Entry 6C6S (electron microscopy, 3.70 A resolution); this record covers chains G and I of the 9 polymer chains in the assembly.

# Chain G
Name: DNA-directed RNA polymerase subunit alpha
Source organism: Escherichia coli (strain K12)
Notes: EC 2.7.7.6
UniProtKB: P0A7Z4 (RPOA_ECOLI); residue numbers follow UniProt; this construct covers 1-234
Sequence (239 residues; numbered 1 to 239; the number before each row is that of its first residue):
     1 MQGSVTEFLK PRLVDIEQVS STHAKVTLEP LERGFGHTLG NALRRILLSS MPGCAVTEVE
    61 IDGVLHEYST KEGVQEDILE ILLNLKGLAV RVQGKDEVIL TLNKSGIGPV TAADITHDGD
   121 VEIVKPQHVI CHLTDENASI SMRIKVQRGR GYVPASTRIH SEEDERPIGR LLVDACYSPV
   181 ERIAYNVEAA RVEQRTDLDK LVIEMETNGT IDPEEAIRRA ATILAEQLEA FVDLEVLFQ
Unresolved in the structure: 1-6, 160-166, 235-239
Construct notes: expression tag (235-239)
UniProt features mapped onto this chain:
  - region: Glu162 to Glu165 (Required for interaction with Crp at class II promoters)

# Chain I
Name: DNA-directed RNA polymerase subunit beta
Source organism: Escherichia coli (strain K12)
Notes: EC 2.7.7.6
UniProtKB: P0A8V2 (RPOB_ECOLI); numbering as in UniProt (aligned over 1-1342)
Sequence (1342 residues; each row starts with the number of its first residue):
     1 MVYSYTEKKR IRKDFGKRPQ VLDVPYLLSI QLDSFQKFIE QDPEGQYGLE AAFRSVFPIQ
    61 SYSGNSELQY VSYRLGEPVF DVQECQIRGV TYSAPLRVKL RLVIYEREAP EGTVKDIKEQ
   121 EVYMGEIPLM TDNGTFVING TERVIVSQLH RSPGVFFDSD KGKTHSSGKV LYNARIIPYR
   181 GSWLDFEFDP KDNLFVRIDR RRKLPATIIL RALNYTTEQI LDLFFEKVIF EIRDNKLQME
   241 LVPERLRGET ASFDIEANGK VYVEKGRRIT ARHIRQLEKD DVKLIEVPVE YIAGKVVAKD
   301 YIDESTGELI CAANMELSLD LLAKLSQSGH KRIETLFTND LDHGPYISET LRVDPTNDRL
   361 SALVEIYRMM RPGEPPTREA AESLFENLFF SEDRYDLSAV GRMKFNRSLL REEIEGSGIL
   421 SKDDIIDVMK KLIDIRNGKG EVDDIDHLGN RRIRSVGEMA ENQFRVGLVR VERAVKERLS
   481 LGDLDTLMPQ DMINAKPISA AVKEFFGSSQ LSQFMDQNNP LSEITHKRRI SALGPGGLTR
   541 ERAGFEVRDV HPTHYGRVCP IETPEGPNIG LINSLSVYAQ TNEYGFLETP YRKVTDGVVT
   601 DEIHYLSAIE EGNYVIAQAN SNLDEEGHFV EDLVTCRSKG ESSLFSRDQV DYMDVSTQQV
   661 VSVGASLIPF LEHDDANRAL MGANMQRQAV PTLRADKPLV GTGMERAVAV DSGVTAVAKR
   721 GGVVQYVDAS RIVIKVNEDE MYPGEAGIDI YNLTKYTRSN QNTCINQMPC VSLGEPVERG
   781 DVLADGPSTD LGELALGQNM RVAFMPWNGY NFEDSILVSE RVVQEDRFTT IHIQELACVS
   841 RDTKLGPEEI TADIPNVGEA ALSKLDESGI VYIGAEVTGG DILVGKVTPK GETQLTPEEK
   901 LLRAIFGEKA SDVKDSSLRV PNGVSGTVID VQVFTRDGVE KDKRALEIEE MQLKQAKKDL
   961 SEELQILEAG LFSRIRAVLV AGGVEAEKLD KLPRDRWLEL GLTDEEKQNQ LEQLAEQYDE
  1021 LKHEFEKKLE AKRRKITQGD DLAPGVLKIV KVYLAVKRRI QPGDKMAGRH GNKGVISKIN
  1081 PIEDMPYDEN GTPVDIVLNP LGVPSRMNIG QILETHLGMA AKGIGDKINA MLKQQQEVAK
  1141 LREFIQRAYD LGADVRQKVD LSTFSDEEVM RLAENLRKGM PIATPVFDGA KEAEIKELLK
  1201 LGDLPTSGQI RLYDGRTGEQ FERPVTVGYM YMLKLNHLVD DKMHARSTGS YSLVTQQPLG
  1261 GKAQFGGQRF GEMEVWALEA YGAAYTLQEM LTVKSDDVNG RTKMYKNIVD GNHQMEPGMP
  1321 ESFNVLLKEI RSLGINIELE DE
Unresolved in the structure: 1
UniProt features mapped onto this chain:
  - modified residue (N6-acetyllysine): Lys1022, Lys1200

# How chain G and chain I interact
Residue-residue contacts (73):
  Asn41(G) with Gly1215(I); Arg1216(I), hydrogen bond (side chain-backbone); Thr1217(I); Gly1218(I)
  Arg44(G) with Glu1083(I), hydrogen bond (side chain-backbone); Tyr1087(I); Gly1091(I); Pro1093(I)
  Arg45(G) with Glu1083(I); Asp1084(I), salt bridge; Gly1215(I), hydrogen bond (side chain-backbone); Arg1216(I)
  Leu48(G) with Glu1083(I)
  Ser49(G) with Glu1083(I)
  Leu65(G) with Ile873(I)
  His66(G) with Ile873(I); Gly874(I); Thr927(I); Ile929(I)
  Glu67(G) with Lys1057(I), salt bridge
  Tyr68(G) with Tyr756(I); Thr927(I); Ile929(I), hydrophobic; Ala1055(I); Lys1057(I)
  Thr70(G) with Ser730(I), hydrogen bond; Lys755(I)
  Lys71(G) with Asp728(I)
  Glu72(G) with Tyr726(I); Asp728(I); Arg731(I), salt bridge
  Gly73(G) with Tyr726(I); Asp728(I), hydrogen bond (backbone-side chain)
  Val74(G) with Asp728(I), hydrogen bond (backbone-side chain); Ala729(I), hydrogen bond (backbone-backbone)
  Gln75(G) with Val727(I); Ala729(I); Val771(I)
  Asp77(G) with Ala729(I); Lys755(I), salt bridge; Tyr756(I), hydrogen bond; Asn766(I)
  Leu79(G) with Leu693(I), hydrophobic; Tyr756(I); Lys1057(I)
  Glu80(G) with Arg694(I); Met768(I)
  Leu83(G) with Leu693(I), hydrophobic; Arg694(I)
  Lys86(G) with Gln824(I), hydrogen bond (side chain-backbone); Asp826(I)
  Thr134(G) with Tyr726(I); Val727(I), hydrogen bond (side chain-backbone); Leu773(I)
  Tyr152(G) with Glu820(I); Val823(I), hydrogen bond (side chain-backbone); Gln824(I)
  Ala155(G) with Arg1059(I)
  Ile168(G) with Ile873(I); Gly874(I)
  Asp174(G) with Asp826(I); Arg1059(I), salt bridge
  Cys176(G) with Gln824(I)
  Glu181(G) with Arg821(I), hydrogen bond (backbone-side chain)
  Arg182(G) with Asn1090(I), hydrogen bond (side chain-backbone); Gly1091(I); Thr1092(I)
  Ile183(G) with Gly1091(I)
  Ala184(G) with Asn1090(I); Gly1091(I)
  Tyr185(G) with Tyr1087(I), hydrogen bond; Gly1218(I)
  Asn186(G) with Glu1089(I)
Other interface residues (no listed pair), chain G (40 interface residues in all): Ser69, Glu76, Ile107, Asp135, Ser156, Ile159, Arg170, Leu172
Other interface residues (no listed pair), chain I (44 interface residues in all): Pro769, Ile831, Tyr872, Ala875, Glu876, Val928

# In short
40 residues of chain G and 44 residues of chain I are in contact, with 14 hydrogen bonds and 5 salt bridges.
Among the polar pairs are Arg45(G)-Asp1084(I), Glu67(G)-Lys1057(I) and Glu72(G)-Arg731(I).
Chain G is DNA-directed RNA polymerase subunit alpha and chain I is DNA-directed RNA polymerase subunit beta,
both from Escherichia coli (strain K12); the structure, CryoEM structure of E.coli RNA polymerase elongation
complex bound with RfaH, was determined by electron microscopy together with 6C6T and 6C6U from the same
study.
